Entry 4HQE (X-ray diffraction, 2.30 A resolution); this record covers chains A and B of the 4 polymer chains in the assembly.

[Chain A (and B)]
Protein: Transcriptional regulator QsrR
From: Staphylococcus aureus
Notes: chain B of this document is another copy of the same molecule, construct and numbering; everything in this record applies to it too
UniProtKB: Q99SD5 (Q99SD5_STAAM); numbering as in UniProt (aligned over 1-112)
Amino-acid sequence (115 residues; numbered -2 to 112; the number before each row is that of its first residue; numbers below 1 keep their minus sign (Ser-2 is residue -2)):
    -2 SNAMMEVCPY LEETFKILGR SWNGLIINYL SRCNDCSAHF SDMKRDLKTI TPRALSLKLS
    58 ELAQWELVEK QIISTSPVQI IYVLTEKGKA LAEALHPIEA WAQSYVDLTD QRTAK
Not modelled in the structure: -2 to 0, 106-112 (chain B: -2 to 2, 111-112)
Construct notes: expression tag (-2 to 0)
Reported in the primary citation:
  - binding site for the 17-nt DNA strand: Arg17, Ser18, Phe37, Thr46, Thr48, Arg50, Ile77, Tyr79

[Interface between chain A and chain B]
Pairs across the interface - 85 pairs, chain A then chain B:
  Met1(A) - Arg42(B)
  Met1(A) - Asp43(B)
  Met2(A) - Tyr26(B)
  Met2(A) - Arg29(B)  hydrogen bond (backbone-side chain)
  Met2(A) - Cys30(B)
  Met2(A) - Asp43(B)
  Glu3(A) - Arg29(B)  hydrogen bond (backbone-side chain)
  Glu3(A) - Lys45(B)
  Val4(A) - Asp43(B)
  Val4(A) - Leu44(B)  hydrophobic
  Val4(A) - Lys45(B)
  Pro6(A) - Leu105(B)  hydrophobic
  Tyr7(A) - Ala99(B)
  Tyr7(A) - Val103(B)
  Tyr7(A) - Leu105(B)
  Leu8(A) - Leu22(B)  hydrophobic
  Leu8(A) - Asn25(B)
  Leu8(A) - Ala99(B)
  Glu9(A) - Leu22(B)
  Glu9(A) - Lys45(B)  salt bridge
  Glu10(A) - Val103(B)
  Glu10(A) - Leu105(B)
  Glu10(A) - Arg109(B)  salt bridge
  Thr11(A) - Ile95(B)
  Thr11(A) - Trp98(B)
  Thr11(A) - Ala99(B)
  Thr11(A) - Val103(B)
  Phe12(A) - Gly21(B)
  Phe12(A) - Leu22(B)  hydrophobic
  Leu15(A) - Leu15(B)
  Leu15(A) - Gly16(B)
  Leu15(A) - Ile95(B)  hydrophobic
  Gly16(A) - Leu15(B)
  Gly16(A) - Gly16(B)
  Gly16(A) - Arg17(B)
  Gly16(A) - Ser18(B)
  Arg17(A) - Gly16(B)
  Arg17(A) - Arg17(B)
  Arg17(A) - Ser18(B)
  Ser18(A) - Gly16(B)  hydrogen bond (backbone-backbone)
  Ser18(A) - Arg17(B)
  Gly21(A) - Phe12(B)
  Leu22(A) - Leu8(B)  hydrophobic
  Leu22(A) - Glu9(B)
  Leu22(A) - Phe12(B)  hydrophobic
  Asn25(A) - Leu8(B)
  Arg29(A) - Glu3(B)  hydrogen bond (side chain-backbone)
  Arg29(A) - Val4(B)
  Asp43(A) - Glu3(B)
  Asp43(A) - Val4(B)
  Lys45(A) - Glu3(B)  salt bridge
  Gln61(A) - Arg109(B)
  Gln61(A) - Thr110(B)
  Trp62(A) - Arg109(B)
  Leu64(A) - Trp98(B)  hydrophobic
  Lys84(A) - Trp98(B)  hydrogen bond (backbone-side chain)
  Lys84(A) - Tyr102(B)
  Ala87(A) - Trp98(B)
  Ala87(A) - Tyr102(B)  hydrophobic
  Leu88(A) - Trp98(B)
  Ala91(A) - Pro94(B)
  Ala91(A) - Ile95(B)
  Leu92(A) - Ile95(B)  hydrophobic
  Pro94(A) - Ala91(B)
  Pro94(A) - Pro94(B)  hydrophobic
  Ile95(A) - Thr11(B)
  Ile95(A) - Ala91(B)
  Ile95(A) - Ile95(B)  hydrophobic
  Glu96(A) - Cys5(B)
  Trp98(A) - Thr11(B)
  Trp98(A) - Leu64(B)  hydrophobic
  Trp98(A) - Lys84(B)  hydrogen bond (side chain-backbone)
  Trp98(A) - Ala87(B)
  Trp98(A) - Leu88(B)
  Ala99(A) - Tyr7(B)
  Ala99(A) - Thr11(B)
  Gln100(A) - Cys5(B)
  Gln100(A) - Tyr7(B)
  Tyr102(A) - Lys84(B)
  Tyr102(A) - Ala87(B)
  Val103(A) - Tyr7(B)
  Val103(A) - Glu10(B)
  Val103(A) - Thr11(B)
  Leu105(A) - Pro6(B)
  Leu105(A) - Tyr7(B)  hydrophobic
Also at the interface, not in a pair above, chain A (42 interface residues in all): Cys5, Ile14, Arg42, Leu44
Also at the interface, not in a pair above, chain B (42 interface residues in all): Thr46, Leu92, Glu96, Gln100

[Summary]
Chain A and chain B each contribute 42 residues to their interface, with 6 hydrogen bonds and 3 salt bridges.
Polar pairs include Glu9(A)-Lys45(B), Glu10(A)-Arg109(B) and Lys45(A)-Glu3(B). From the paper: a binding site
for the 17-nt DNA strand at Arg17(A), Ser18(A) and Phe37(A) among others.
Both chains are Transcriptional regulator QsrR (Staphylococcus aureus). Entry 4HQE (The crystal structure of
QsrR-DNA complex) was determined by X-ray diffraction together with 4HQM from the same study.
